Entry 6KCT (X-ray diffraction, 3.25 A resolution); this record covers chains A and B.

[Chain A (and B)]
Protein: Lysine--tRNA ligase
Organism: Plasmodium falciparum (isolate NF54)
Notes: EC 6.1.1.6; chain B of this document is another copy of the same molecule, construct and numbering; everything in this record applies to it too
UniProtKB: W7JP72 (W7JP72_PLAFO); residues 77-583 here correspond to UniProt positions 15-521 (UniProt number = residue number - 62)
Sequence (516 residues; each row starts with the number of its first residue):
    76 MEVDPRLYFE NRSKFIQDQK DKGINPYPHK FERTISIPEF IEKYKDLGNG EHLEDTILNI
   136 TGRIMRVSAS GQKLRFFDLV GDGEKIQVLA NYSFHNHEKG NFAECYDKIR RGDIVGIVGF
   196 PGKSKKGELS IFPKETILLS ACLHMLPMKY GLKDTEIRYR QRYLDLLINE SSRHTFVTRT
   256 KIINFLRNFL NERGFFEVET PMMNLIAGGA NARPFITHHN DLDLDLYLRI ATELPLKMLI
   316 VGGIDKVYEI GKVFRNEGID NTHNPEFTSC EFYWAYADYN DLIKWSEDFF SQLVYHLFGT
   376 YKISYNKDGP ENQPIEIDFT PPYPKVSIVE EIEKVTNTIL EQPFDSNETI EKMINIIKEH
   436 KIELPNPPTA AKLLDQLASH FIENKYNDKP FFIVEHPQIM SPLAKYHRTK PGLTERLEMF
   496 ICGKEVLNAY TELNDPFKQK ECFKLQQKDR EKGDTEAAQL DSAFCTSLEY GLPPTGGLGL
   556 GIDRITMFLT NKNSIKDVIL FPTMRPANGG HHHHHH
Unresolved in the structure: 76-77, 584-591 (chain B: 76-78, 583-591)
Differences from the reference sequence: initiating methionine (76); expression tag (584-591)
Small-molecule neighbours:
  - D5O (3-(cyclohexylmethyl)-6,8-bis(oxidanyl)isochromen-1-one): R330, E332, T337, H338, N339, F342, E500, V501, L502, N503, G554, L555, G556, R559, I570
  - lysine (LYS): G284, A285, A306, E308, R330, E346, Y348, N503, Y505, E507, G552, L553, G554

[Interface between chain A and chain B]
Contacting residue pairs - 183 pairs, chain A then chain B:
  F84(A) - E544(B)
  S88(A) - F512(B)
  I91(A) - F512(B)  hydrophobic
  K95(A) - D510(B)  salt bridge
  N100(A) - Y481(B)  hydrogen bond
  Y102(A) - K480(B)  hydrogen bond (backbone-side chain)
  Y102(A) - N509(B)
  Y102(A) - D510(B)
  Y102(A) - P511(B)
  P103(A) - K480(B)  hydrogen bond (backbone-side chain)
  H104(A) - K480(B)
  H104(A) - Y481(B)  hydrogen bond (side chain-backbone)
  H104(A) - R483(B)
  H104(A) - E490(B)  salt bridge
  H104(A) - P549(B)
  K105(A) - Y351(B)  hydrogen bond (side chain-backbone)
  K105(A) - A352(B)
  K105(A) - D353(B)
  K105(A) - D356(B)  salt bridge
  R108(A) - K321(B)
  R108(A) - Y351(B)
  T136(A) - Y351(B)  hydrogen bond
  G137(A) - Y351(B)
  R138(A) - V316(B)  hydrogen bond (side chain-backbone)
  R138(A) - Y545(B)  hydrogen bond (side chain-backbone)
  R138(A) - G546(B)  hydrogen bond (side chain-backbone)
  I189(A) - G546(B)
  I189(A) - P548(B)
  L214(A) - P549(B)
  S215(A) - G546(B)
  S215(A) - L547(B)  hydrogen bond (side chain-backbone)
  S215(A) - P548(B)
  A216(A) - E544(B)
  A216(A) - G546(B)
  C217(A) - E544(B)
  C217(A) - Y545(B)  hydrogen bond (side chain-backbone)
  L218(A) - P511(B)  hydrophobic
  L218(A) - F512(B)  hydrophobic
  L218(A) - E544(B)  hydrogen bond (backbone-backbone)
  H219(A) - E544(B)  salt bridge
  H219(A) - Y545(B)
  L221(A) - Y545(B)  hydrophobic
  Q236(A) - T541(B)
  Y238(A) - M313(B)
  Y238(A) - G317(B)
  Y238(A) - T541(B)
  Y238(A) - S542(B)
  L239(A) - Y545(B)  hydrophobic
  L241(A) - L314(B)  hydrophobic
  L241(A) - G317(B)
  L242(A) - V316(B)
  L242(A) - G317(B)
  L242(A) - G318(B)
  R248(A) - G318(B)  hydrogen bond (side chain-backbone)
  R248(A) - I319(B)
  F251(A) - F271(B)
  V252(A) - F271(B)  hydrophobic
  R254(A) - E274(B)  salt bridge
  T255(A) - F271(B)
  T255(A) - E272(B)
  R262(A) - R262(B)
  F271(A) - F251(B)
  F271(A) - V252(B)  hydrophobic
  F271(A) - T255(B)
  E272(A) - T255(B)  hydrogen bond (backbone-side chain)
  V273(A) - L575(B)  hydrophobic
  E274(A) - R254(B)  salt bridge
  E274(A) - T343(B)  hydrogen bond
  E274(A) - L575(B)
  T275(A) - K327(B)  hydrogen bond (backbone-side chain)
  P276(A) - E341(B)
  P276(A) - F576(B)
  M277(A) - M277(B)  hydrophobic
  M277(A) - F329(B)  hydrophobic
  M277(A) - E341(B)  hydrogen bond (backbone-side chain)
  M278(A) - F290(B)  hydrophobic
  M278(A) - F329(B)  hydrophobic
  M278(A) - P340(B)  hydrophobic
  M278(A) - E341(B)  hydrogen bond (backbone-side chain)
  L280(A) - P581(B)  hydrophobic
  R288(A) - N295(B)
  R288(A) - D296(B)  salt bridge
  F290(A) - M278(B)  hydrophobic
  F290(A) - T292(B)
  F290(A) - H293(B)
  F290(A) - H294(B)
  I291(A) - I291(B)
  I291(A) - T292(B)  hydrogen bond (backbone-side chain)
  T292(A) - F290(B)
  T292(A) - I291(B)  hydrogen bond (side chain-backbone)
  H293(A) - F290(B)
  H293(A) - N331(B)  hydrogen bond (backbone-side chain)
  H294(A) - F290(B)
  H294(A) - N331(B)
  H294(A) - E332(B)  hydrogen bond (side chain-backbone)
  H294(A) - P340(B)
  N295(A) - N331(B)  hydrogen bond (backbone-side chain)
  D296(A) - E332(B)
  D296(A) - G333(B)
  L297(A) - I334(B)  hydrophobic
  L297(A) - T578(B)
  L297(A) - R580(B)  hydrogen bond (backbone-side chain)
  L299(A) - M579(B)
  L299(A) - P581(B)
  L303(A) - L303(B)  hydrophobic
  M313(A) - Y238(B)
  L314(A) - L241(B)  hydrophobic
  L314(A) - L575(B)  hydrophobic
  L314(A) - F576(B)  hydrophobic
  V316(A) - R138(B)  hydrogen bond (backbone-side chain)
  V316(A) - L242(B)
  G317(A) - Y238(B)
  G317(A) - L241(B)
  G317(A) - L242(B)
  G318(A) - L242(B)
  G318(A) - R248(B)  hydrogen bond (backbone-side chain)
  I319(A) - R248(B)
  D320(A) - D157(B)
  K321(A) - R108(B)
  K327(A) - T275(B)  hydrogen bond (side chain-backbone)
  K327(A) - M277(B)
  F329(A) - M277(B)  hydrophobic
  F329(A) - M278(B)  hydrophobic
  N331(A) - H293(B)  hydrogen bond (side chain-backbone)
  N331(A) - H294(B)
  N331(A) - N295(B)  hydrogen bond (side chain-backbone)
  E332(A) - H294(B)  hydrogen bond (backbone-side chain)
  E332(A) - D296(B)
  G333(A) - D296(B)  hydrogen bond (backbone-side chain)
  I334(A) - H294(B)
  I334(A) - L297(B)  hydrophobic
  P340(A) - H294(B)
  E341(A) - P276(B)
  E341(A) - M277(B)  hydrogen bond (side chain-backbone)
  E341(A) - M278(B)  hydrogen bond (side chain-backbone)
  T343(A) - E274(B)  hydrogen bond
  Y351(A) - K105(B)  hydrogen bond (backbone-side chain)
  Y351(A) - R108(B)
  Y351(A) - T136(B)
  Y351(A) - I189(B)
  A352(A) - K105(B)
  D353(A) - K105(B)
  D356(A) - K105(B)  salt bridge
  K480(A) - Y102(B)
  K480(A) - H104(B)
  Y481(A) - N100(B)  hydrogen bond
  Y481(A) - H104(B)  hydrogen bond (backbone-side chain)
  R483(A) - H104(B)
  R483(A) - K105(B)
  E490(A) - H104(B)  salt bridge
  N509(A) - Y102(B)
  D510(A) - Y102(B)
  P511(A) - Y102(B)
  F512(A) - S88(B)
  F512(A) - I91(B)  hydrophobic
  F512(A) - K95(B)
  F512(A) - L218(B)  hydrophobic
  S542(A) - Y238(B)
  E544(A) - F84(B)
  E544(A) - L218(B)  hydrogen bond (backbone-backbone)
  E544(A) - H219(B)  salt bridge
  Y545(A) - R138(B)  hydrogen bond (backbone-side chain)
  Y545(A) - A216(B)
  Y545(A) - C217(B)
  Y545(A) - H219(B)
  Y545(A) - L221(B)  hydrophobic
  Y545(A) - Q236(B)
  Y545(A) - L239(B)  hydrophobic
  G546(A) - R138(B)  hydrogen bond (backbone-side chain)
  G546(A) - S215(B)
  G546(A) - A216(B)  hydrogen bond (backbone-backbone)
  L547(A) - S215(B)  hydrogen bond (backbone-side chain)
  P548(A) - I189(B)  hydrophobic
  P548(A) - S215(B)
  L575(A) - V273(B)  hydrophobic
  L575(A) - E274(B)
  L575(A) - L314(B)  hydrophobic
  F576(A) - P276(B)
  F576(A) - P310(B)
  F576(A) - M313(B)  hydrophobic
  F576(A) - L314(B)  hydrophobic
  R580(A) - L297(B)
  P581(A) - L299(B)
Also at the interface, not in a pair above, chain A (104 interface residues in all): F106, D157, G187, M220, I258, N259, L301, P310, H482, K513, T541, P549, T578
Also at the interface, not in a pair above, chain B (103 interface residues in all): P103, F106, G137, G187, L214, R235, I258, N259, L280, D320, H482, A538

[Overview]
The interface between chain A and chain B involves 104 residues on one side and 103 on the other, with 42
hydrogen bonds and 10 salt bridges. Among the polar pairs are K95(A)-D510(B), H104(A)-E490(B) and
K105(A)-D356(B). Ligands of chain A: compound D5O and lysine.
Both chains are Lysine--tRNA ligase (Plasmodium falciparum (isolate NF54)). Entry 6KCT (Crystal structure of
plasmodium lysyl-tRNA synthetase in complex with a cladosporin derivative 5) was determined by X-ray
diffraction (same publication as 6KA6, 6KAB, 6KBF and 6KCN).
